5GSU - chains B and J of the 10 polymer chains in the assembly; structure by X-ray diffraction, 3.10 A resolution.

# Chain B
Molecule: Histone H4
Source organism: Homo sapiens
UniProtKB: P62805 (H4_HUMAN); residues 1-102 here correspond to UniProt positions 2-103 (UniProt number = residue number + 1)
Chain sequence (102 residues; row label = number of the first residue in the row):
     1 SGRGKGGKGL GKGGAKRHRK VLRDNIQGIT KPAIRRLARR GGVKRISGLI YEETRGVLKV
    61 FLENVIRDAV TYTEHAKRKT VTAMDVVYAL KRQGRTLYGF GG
Unresolved in the structure: 1-23
UniProt features mapped onto this chain:
  - DNA-binding region: Lys16 to Lys20
  - modified residue: Ser1 (N-acetylserine), Arg3 (Asymmetric dimethylarginine), Lys5 (N6-(2-hydroxyisobutyryl)lysine), Lys8 (N6-(2-hydroxyisobutyryl)lysine), Lys12 (N6-(2-hydroxyisobutyryl)lysine), Lys16 (N6-(2-hydroxyisobutyryl)lysine), Lys20 (N6,N6,N6-trimethyllysine), Lys31 (N6-(2-hydroxyisobutyryl)lysine), Lys44 (N6-(2-hydroxyisobutyryl)lysine), Ser47 (Phosphoserine), Tyr51 (Phosphotyrosine), Lys59 (N6-(2-hydroxyisobutyryl)lysine), Lys77 (N6-(2-hydroxyisobutyryl)lysine), Lys79 (N6-(2-hydroxyisobutyryl)lysine), Thr80 (Phosphothreonine), Tyr88 (Phosphotyrosine), Lys91 (N6-(2-hydroxyisobutyryl)lysine)
  - cross-link (Glycyl lysine isopeptide (Lys-Gly)): Lys12 (interchain with G-Cter in SUMO2), Lys20 (interchain with G-Cter in SUMO2), Lys31 (interchain with G-Cter in SUMO2), Lys59 (interchain with G-Cter in SUMO2), Lys79 (interchain with G-Cter in SUMO2), Lys91 (interchain with G-Cter in SUMO2)

# Chain J
Molecule: 146-nt DNA strand
Source organism: Homo sapiens
Sequence (146 nucleotides; numbered 147 to 292; the number before each row is that of its first residue):
   147 ATCAATATCC ACCTGCAGAT TCTACCAAAA GTGTATTTGG AAACTGCTCC ATCAAAAGGC
   207 ATGTTCAGCT GAATTCAGCT GAACATGCCT TTTGATGGAG CAGTTTCCAA ATACACTTTT
   267 GGTAGAATCT GCAGGTGGAT ATTGAT
Bound ions: Mn2+ site 1 near DG217 (its only coordinating residue here); Mn2+ site 2 near DG267 (its only coordinating residue here); Mn2+ site 3 near DG280 (its only coordinating residue here)

# Interface between chain B and chain J
Pairs across the interface (14):
  Arg35(B) with DA228(J), salt bridge to the phosphate
  Lys44(B) with DA228(J), phosphate contact
  Arg45(B) with DT226(J), base contact; DG227(J), hydrogen bond to the sugar; DA228(J), phosphate contact
  Ile46(B) with DG227(J), sugar contact; DA228(J), hydrogen bond to the phosphate
  Ser47(B) with DG227(J), hydrogen bond to the phosphate
  Gly48(B) with DG227(J), hydrogen bond to the phosphate
  Arg78(B) with DA248(J), sugar contact
  Lys79(B) with DC247(J), salt bridge to the phosphate; DA248(J), hydrogen bond to the phosphate
  Thr80(B) with DC247(J), phosphate contact; DA248(J), hydrogen bond to the phosphate
Other interface residues (no listed pair), chain B (11 interface residues in all): Arg39, Tyr51
Other interface residues (no listed pair), chain J (6 interface residues in all): DA229

# Overview
Chain B and chain J form an interface of 11 and 6 residues respectively, with 6 hydrogen bonds and 2 salt
bridges. Polar contacts include Arg45(B)-DG227(J), Ile46(B)-DA228(J) and Ser47(B)-DG227(J). Curated annotation
(UniProt) lists a DNA-binding region on chain B.
Here chain B is Histone H4 and chain J is a 146-nt DNA strand, both from Homo sapiens. Entry 5GSU (Crystal
structure of nucleosome core particle consisting of human testis-specific histone variants, Th2A and Th2B) was
determined by X-ray diffraction (same publication as 5GT0 and 5GT3).
